Entry 5G34 (X-ray diffraction, 1.90 A resolution); this record covers chains B and E of the 6 polymer chains in the assembly.

Chain B:
Name: RAD14
From: Saccharomyces cerevisiae
UniProt: P28519 (RAD14_YEAST); residues 188-306 here = UniProt positions 188-306
Chain sequence (131 residues; each row starts with the number of its first residue):
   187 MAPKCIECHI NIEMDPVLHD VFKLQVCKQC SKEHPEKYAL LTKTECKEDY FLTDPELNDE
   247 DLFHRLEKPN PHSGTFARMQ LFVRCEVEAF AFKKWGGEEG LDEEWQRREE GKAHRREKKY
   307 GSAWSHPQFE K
Disordered / not traced: 187, 302-317
Sequence notes: initiating methionine (187); expression tag (307-317)
Ion coordination: Zn2+: Cys191, Cys194, Cys213, Cys216

Chain E:
Molecule: 15-nt DNA strand
From: Synthetic construct
Sequence (15 nucleotides; row label = number of the first residue in the row):
     1 GCTCTACXTC ATCAC
Disordered / not traced: 15
Modified residues: 8AA (8-[acetyl(anthracen-2-yl)amino]-2'-deoxy-5'-O-(dihydroxyphosphanyl)guanosine) at position 8

How chain B and chain E interact:
Residue-residue contacts (20; chain B residue first):
  Thr228(B) with DG1(E), phosphate contact; DC2(E), phosphate contact; DT3(E), phosphate contact
  Lys229(B) with DT3(E), hydrogen bond to the phosphate; DC4(E), salt bridge to the phosphate
  Thr230(B) with DG1(E), base contact; DT3(E), hydrogen bond to the phosphate
  Glu231(B) with DG1(E), phosphate contact
  Glu234(B) with DG1(E), hydrogen bond to the base
  Asp240(B) with DT5(E), base contact
  Asn256(B) with DC2(E), hydrogen bond to the base
  Pro257(B) with DC2(E), sugar contact
  His258(B) with DC2(E), salt bridge to the phosphate
  Ala263(B) with DT3(E), phosphate contact; DC4(E), sugar contact
  Arg264(B) with DT3(E), sugar contact
  Met265(B) with DC2(E), phosphate contact; DT3(E), phosphate contact
  Gln266(B) with DT3(E), hydrogen bond to the phosphate; DC4(E), phosphate contact
Also at the interface, not in a pair above, chain B (14 interface residues in all): Asn244

Summary:
14 residues of chain B face 5 of chain E across their interface, with 5 hydrogen bonds and 2 salt bridges.
Polar pairs include Glu234(B)-DG1(E), Asn256(B)-DC2(E) and Lys229(B)-DT3(E). Cys191(B), Cys194(B), Cys213(B)
and Cys216(B) form the Zn2+ site.
Here chain B is RAD14 (Saccharomyces cerevisiae) and chain E is a 15-nt DNA strand (Synthetic construct).
Entry 5G34 (Structure of Rad14 in complex with acetylaminoanthracene-C8-guanine containing DNA) was determined
by X-ray diffraction, deposited together with 5G32, 5G33 and 5G35.
